Entry 6HW9 (X-ray diffraction, 2.80 A resolution); this record covers chains C and D of the 28 polymer chains in the assembly.

== Chain C ==
Name: Proteasome subunit alpha type-4
Organism: Saccharomyces cerevisiae (strain ATCC 204508 / S288c)
Notes: EC 3.4.25.1
UniProtKB: P40303 (PSA4_YEAST); residues -1 to 252 here correspond to UniProt positions 1-254 (UniProt number = residue number + 2)
Chain sequence (254 residues; each row starts with the number of its first residue; numbers below 1 keep their minus sign (Met-1 is residue -1)):
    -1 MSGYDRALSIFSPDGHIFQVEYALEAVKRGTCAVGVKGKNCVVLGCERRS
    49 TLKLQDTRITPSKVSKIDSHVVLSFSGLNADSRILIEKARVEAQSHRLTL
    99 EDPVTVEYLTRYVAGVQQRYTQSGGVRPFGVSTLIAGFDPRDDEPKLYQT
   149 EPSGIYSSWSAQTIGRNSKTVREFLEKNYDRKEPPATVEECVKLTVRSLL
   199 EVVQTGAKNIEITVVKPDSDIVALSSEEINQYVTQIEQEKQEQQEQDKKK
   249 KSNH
Disordered / not traced: -1 to 0, 241-252
UniProt features mapped onto this chain:
  - modified residue: Thr58 (Phosphothreonine)

== Chain D ==
Name: Proteasome subunit alpha type-5
Organism: Saccharomyces cerevisiae (strain ATCC 204508 / S288c)
Notes: EC 3.4.25.1
UniProtKB: P32379 (PSA5_YEAST); residues -7 to 252 here correspond to UniProt positions 1-260 (UniProt number = residue number + 8)
Chain sequence (260 residues; row label = number of the first residue in the row; numbers below 1 keep their minus sign (Met-7 is residue -7)):
    -7 MFLTRSEYDRGVSTFSPEGRLFQVEYSLEAIKLGSTAIGIATKEGVVLGV
    43 EKRATSPLLESDSIEKIVEIDRHIGCAMSGLTADARSMIEHARTAAVTHN
    93 LYYDEDINVESLTQSVCDLALRFGEGASGEERLMSRPFGVALLIAGHDAD
   143 DGYQLFHAEPSGTFYRYNAKAIGSGSEGAQAELLNEWHSSLTLKEAELLV
   193 LKILKQVMEEKLDENNAQLSCITKQDGFKIYDNEKTAELIKELKEKEAAE
   243 SPEEADVEMS
Disordered / not traced: -7 to 0, 118-124, 243-252

== How chain C and chain D interact ==
Residue-residue contacts (62):
  Asp3(C) - Glu117(D)
  Arg4(C) - Glu117(D)
  Ala5(C) - Val4(D)  hydrophobic
  Ala5(C) - Glu117(D)
  Ala5(C) - Ser127(D)
  Ser7(C) - Ser127(D)
  Ser7(C) - Arg128(D)
  Ile8(C) - Gln15(D)
  Phe9(C) - Gln15(D)
  Phe9(C) - Tyr18(D)  hydrophobic
  Phe9(C) - Ser19(D)
  Phe9(C) - Ala22(D)  hydrophobic
  Phe9(C) - Leu73(D)  hydrophobic
  Phe9(C) - Arg128(D)
  Phe9(C) - Pro129(D)
  Phe9(C) - Gly131(D)
  Ser10(C) - Tyr18(D)
  Pro11(C) - Tyr18(D)  hydrophobic
  Pro11(C) - Glu21(D)
  Asp12(C) - Glu21(D)
  Gly13(C) - Tyr18(D)
  Gly13(C) - Glu21(D)
  Gly13(C) - Ala22(D)
  His14(C) - Leu25(D)
  Ile15(C) - Leu73(D)  hydrophobic
  Ile15(C) - Arg128(D)
  Lys35(C) - Glu52(D)  salt bridge
  Gln116(C) - Ala75(D)
  Gln116(C) - Asp76(D)
  Thr119(C) - Arg128(D)  hydrogen bond (backbone-side chain)
  Gln120(C) - Met126(D)
  Gln120(C) - Ser127(D)  hydrogen bond (backbone-backbone)
  Gln120(C) - Arg128(D)
  Gln120(C) - Phe130(D)
  Ser121(C) - Ser127(D)
  Gly122(C) - Ser127(D)
  Ser151(C) - Ala75(D)
  Gly152(C) - Ala75(D)
  Ile153(C) - Thr74(D)
  Ile153(C) - Ala75(D)
  Ser155(C) - Leu51(D)
  Ser155(C) - Ser55(D)
  Ser156(C) - Leu51(D)
  Ser156(C) - Glu52(D)  hydrogen bond
  Ser156(C) - Ser55(D)  hydrogen bond (backbone-side chain)
  Trp157(C) - Thr47(D)
  Trp157(C) - Ser48(D)
  Trp157(C) - Leu50(D)
  Trp157(C) - Leu51(D)
  Trp157(C) - Glu52(D)
  Ser158(C) - Leu50(D)  hydrogen bond (backbone-backbone)
  Ser158(C) - Glu52(D)  hydrogen bond
  Ala159(C) - Leu50(D)
  Leu173(C) - Leu50(D)  hydrophobic
  Glu174(C) - Ser48(D)  hydrogen bond
  Glu174(C) - Pro49(D)
  Glu174(C) - Leu50(D)
  Tyr177(C) - Leu50(D)  hydrophobic
  Arg179(C) - Pro49(D)  hydrogen bond (side chain-backbone)
  Arg179(C) - Leu50(D)
  Arg179(C) - Leu51(D)  hydrogen bond (side chain-backbone)
  Arg179(C) - Glu52(D)
Also at the interface, not in a pair above, chain C (32 interface residues in all): Tyr154, Arg170
Also at the interface, not in a pair above, chain D (29 interface residues in all): Asp1, Ser53, Glu57, Ser79

== Summary ==
The interface between chain C and chain D involves 32 residues on one side and 29 on the other, with 9
hydrogen bonds and 1 salt bridge. Among the polar pairs are Lys35(C)-Glu52(D), Thr119(C)-Arg128(D) and
Ser156(C)-Glu52(D).
Here chain C is Proteasome subunit alpha type-4 and chain D is Proteasome subunit alpha type-5, both from
Saccharomyces cerevisiae (strain ATCC 204508 / S288c). Entry 6HW9 (Yeast 20S proteasome in complex with 41b)
was determined by X-ray diffraction together with 6HTB, 6HTC, 6HTD, 6HTP, 6HTR, 6HUB and 30 further entries
from the same study.
